5GJT - chains B and H of the 4 polymer chains in the assembly; structure by X-ray diffraction, 3.10 A resolution.

Chain B:
Molecule: Hemagglutinin
Source organism: Influenza A virus
Notes: fragment: hemagglutinin
UniProt: N0C8E5 (N0C8E5_9INFA); residues 1-176 here correspond to UniProt positions 345-520 (UniProt number = residue number + 344)
Sequence (182 residues; numbered 1 to 182; the number before each row is that of its first residue):
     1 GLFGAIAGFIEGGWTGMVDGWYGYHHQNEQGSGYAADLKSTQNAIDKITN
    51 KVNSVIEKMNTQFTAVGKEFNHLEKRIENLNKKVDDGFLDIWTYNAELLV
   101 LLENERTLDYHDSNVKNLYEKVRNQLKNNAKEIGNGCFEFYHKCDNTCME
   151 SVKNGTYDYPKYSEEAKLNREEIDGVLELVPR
Unresolved in the structure: 1-4, 170-182
Construct notes: expression tag (177-182)
Disulfide bonds: Cys144-Cys148
Reported in the primary citation:
  - mutagenesis - I45F: abolished binding to 3E1
  - mutagenesis - D19N: decreased binding to 3E1

Chain H:
Molecule: heavy chain of human neutralizing antibody 3E1
Source organism: Homo sapiens
Notes: fragment: heavy chain of neutralizing antibody 3E1; antibody fragment or engineered binder
Sequence (222 residues; each row starts with the number of its first residue):
     1 QVQLQESGPGLVKPSETLSLTCSVSGASISSYYWIWIRQPAGKGLEWIGR
    51 FYTSGSPNYNPSLRSRVTMSVDTSKNQFSLKLTSVTAADTAVYYCAREEH
   101 ITFGGVIVRYWGQGTLVTVSPASTKGPSVFPLAPSSKSTSGGTAALGCLV
   151 KDYFPEPVTVSWNSGALTSGVHTFPAVLQSSGLYSLSSVVTVPSSSLGTQ
   201 TYICNVNHKPSNTKVDKKVEPK
Unresolved in the structure: 41, 135-142, 199, 222
Disulfide bonds: Cys22-Cys95, Cys148-Cys204

How chain B and chain H interact:
Pairs across the interface - 19 pairs, chain B then chain H:
  Gly16(B) with Tyr52(H), hydrogen bond (backbone-side chain)
  Val18(B) with Ser31(H); Tyr52(H); His100(H); Ile101(H), hydrogen bond (backbone-backbone)
  Asp19(B) with Tyr33(H); Arg50(H), salt bridge; Ile101(H)
  Gly20(B) with Ile101(H)
  Trp21(B) with Phe103(H), hydrophobic
  Gly33(B) with Ser54(H); Gly55(H)
  Tyr34(B) with Ser54(H), hydrogen bond (backbone-backbone); Gly55(H)
  Thr41(B) with Ile101(H)
  Ile45(B) with Thr102(H); Phe103(H)
  Ile48(B) with Phe103(H)
  Thr49(B) with Phe103(H)
Also at the interface, not in a pair above, chain B (13 interface residues in all): Ala35, Val52
Also at the interface, not in a pair above, chain H (12 interface residues in all): Ser56, Glu98

Overview:
13 residues of chain B face 12 of chain H across their interface, with 3 hydrogen bonds and 1 salt bridge.
Polar contacts include Asp19(B)-Arg50(H), Gly16(B)-Tyr52(H) and Val18(B)-Ile101(H). From the paper: I45F of
chain B abolishes binding to 3E1; D19N of chain B reduces binding to 3E1.
Chain B is Hemagglutinin (Influenza A virus) and chain H is heavy chain of human neutralizing antibody 3E1
(Homo sapiens); the structure, Crystal structure of H1 hemagglutinin from A/Washington/05/2011 in complex with
a neutralizing antibody 3E1, was determined by X-ray diffraction, deposited together with 5GJS.
